1H7N - chain A; structure by X-ray diffraction, 1.60 A resolution.

== Chain A ==
Protein: 5-aminolaevulinic acid dehydratase
Source organism: Saccharomyces cerevisiae
Notes: EC 4.2.1.24
UniProt: P05373 (HEM2_YEAST); residue numbers follow UniProt; this construct covers 1-342
Amino-acid sequence (342 residues; row label = number of the first residue in the row):
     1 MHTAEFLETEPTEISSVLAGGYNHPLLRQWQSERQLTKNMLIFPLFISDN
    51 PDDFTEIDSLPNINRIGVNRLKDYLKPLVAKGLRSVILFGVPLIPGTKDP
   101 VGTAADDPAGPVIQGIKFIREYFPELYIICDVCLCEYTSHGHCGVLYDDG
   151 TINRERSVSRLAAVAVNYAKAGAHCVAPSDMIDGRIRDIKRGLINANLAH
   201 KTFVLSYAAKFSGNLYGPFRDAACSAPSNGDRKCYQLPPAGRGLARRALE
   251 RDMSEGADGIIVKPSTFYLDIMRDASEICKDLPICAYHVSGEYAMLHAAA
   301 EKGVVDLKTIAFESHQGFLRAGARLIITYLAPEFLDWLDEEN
Disordered / not traced: 341-342
Swiss-Prot annotation at these positions:
  - active site (Schiff-base intermediate with substrate): Lys210, Lys263
  - binding site (Zn(2+)): Cys133, Cys135, Cys143
  - binding site (5-aminolevulinate): Arg220, Arg232, Ser290, Tyr329
  - modified residue: Ser254 (Phosphoserine)
Covalent attachments: laevulinic acid (SHF) linked to Lys263
Metal / ion sites: Zn2+: Cys133, Cys135, Cys143
Residues lining bound ligands: laevulinic acid (SHF): Phe89, Asp131, Ser179, Tyr207, Lys210, Leu215, Tyr216, Phe219, Tyr287, Val289, Ser290, Gly291, Tyr329

== In short ==
Laevulinic acid is covalently linked to Lys263. Cys133, Cys135 and Cys143 coordinate Zn2+. Curated annotation
(UniProt) lists active-site residues Lys210 and Lys263, 3 Zn2+-binding residues and 4 residues binding
5-aminolevulinate.
Chain A is 5-aminolaevulinic acid dehydratase (Saccharomyces cerevisiae); the structure, Schiff-base complex
of yeast 5-aminolaevulinic acid dehydratase with laevulinic acid at 1.6 A resolution, was determined by X-ray
diffraction, deposited together with 1H7P, 1H7R and 1H7O.
